7XHO - chains K and M of the 17 polymer chains in the assembly; structure by electron microscopy, 3.29 A resolution.

[Chain K]
Molecule: Centromere protein K
Organism: Homo sapiens
UniProt: Q9BS16 (CENPK_HUMAN); residue numbers follow UniProt; this construct covers 1-269
Sequence (269 residues; numbered 1 to 269; the number before each row is that of its first residue):
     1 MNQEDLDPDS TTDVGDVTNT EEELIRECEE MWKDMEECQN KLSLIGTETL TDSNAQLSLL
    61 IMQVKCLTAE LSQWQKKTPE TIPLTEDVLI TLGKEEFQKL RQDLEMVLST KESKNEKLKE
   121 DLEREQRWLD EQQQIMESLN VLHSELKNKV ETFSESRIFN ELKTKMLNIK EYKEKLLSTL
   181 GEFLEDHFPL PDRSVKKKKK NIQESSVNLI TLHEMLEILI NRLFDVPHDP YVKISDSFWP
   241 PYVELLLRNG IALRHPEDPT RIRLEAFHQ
Unresolved in the structure: 1-19, 192-204, 224-229, 269
Swiss-Prot annotation at these positions:
  - site: Glu96, Phe97 (Breakpoint for translocation to form KMT2A/MLL1-CENPK oncogene)

[Chain M]
Molecule: Centromere protein M
Organism: Homo sapiens
UniProt: Q9NSP4 (CENPM_HUMAN); residue numbers follow UniProt; this construct covers 1-180
Sequence (180 residues; numbered 1 to 180; the number before each row is that of its first residue):
     1 MSVLRPLDKL PGLNTATILL VGTEDALLQQ LADSMLKEDC ASELKVHLAK SLPLPSSVNR
    61 PRIDLIVFVV NLHSKYSLQN TEESLRHVDA SFFLGKVCFL ATGAGRESHC SIHRHTVVKL
   121 AHTYQSPLLY CDLEVEGFRA TMAQRLVRVL QICAGHVPGV SALNLLSLLR SSEGPSLEDL
Unresolved in the structure: 1-2, 171-180

[Interface between chain K and chain M]
Residue-residue contacts (47):
  Trp32(K) with Leu10(M); Pro11(M); Gly12(M); Leu13(M), hydrophobic
  Met35(K) with Leu10(M); Pro11(M)
  Glu36(K) with Leu10(M)
  Gln39(K) with Leu7(M); Asp8(M), hydrogen bond (side chain-backbone); Leu10(M)
  Leu42(K) with Arg5(M), hydrogen bond (backbone-side chain); Leu7(M), hydrophobic
  Glu48(K) with Val3(M); Asp89(M)
  Thr49(K) with Val88(M); Asp89(M), hydrogen bond (backbone-side chain); Ala90(M)
  Leu50(K) with Val3(M), hydrophobic; Arg86(M); His87(M); Val88(M)
  Thr51(K) with Leu85(M); Ala90(M); Phe93(M); Tyr124(M)
  Asp52(K) with Tyr124(M)
  Ser53(K) with Thr123(M), hydrogen bond (backbone-side chain)
  Ala55(K) with Thr123(M); Tyr124(M), hydrophobic
  Gln56(K) with His122(M); Thr123(M), hydrogen bond (backbone-backbone)
  Leu59(K) with Ala90(M); Phe93(M), hydrophobic; Leu94(M), hydrophobic; Tyr124(M)
  Leu60(K) with Gln125(M)
  Met62(K) with Ala90(M)
  Gln63(K) with Leu94(M); Gln125(M); Leu166(M); Arg170(M)
  Cys66(K) with Leu94(M), hydrophobic; Leu163(M)
  Leu67(K) with Leu163(M)
  Glu70(K) with Ser161(M), hydrogen bond; Leu163(M); Asn164(M)
Other interface residues (no listed pair), chain K (24 interface residues in all): Ser43, Ile45, Gly46, Trp74
Other interface residues (no listed pair), chain M (29 interface residues in all): Lys9, Ser91, Gly159, Ser167

[Overview]
24 residues of chain K face 29 of chain M across their interface, with 6 hydrogen bonds. Among the polar pairs
are Gln39(K)-Asp8(M), Leu42(K)-Arg5(M) and Thr49(K)-Asp89(M).
Chain K is Centromere protein K and chain M is Centromere protein M, both from Homo sapiens; the structure,
Structure of human inner kinetochore CCAN complex, was determined by electron microscopy (same publication as
7XHN).
